7RJC - chains K and G of the 10 polymer chains in the assembly; structure by electron microscopy, 3.30 A resolution.

Chain K:
Name: Cytochrome b
Source organism: Candida albicans (strain SC5314 / ATCC MYA-2876)
Reference sequence: P0C8L0 (CYB_CANAL); residue numbers follow UniProt; this construct covers 1-387
Sequence (387 residues; each row starts with the number of its first residue):
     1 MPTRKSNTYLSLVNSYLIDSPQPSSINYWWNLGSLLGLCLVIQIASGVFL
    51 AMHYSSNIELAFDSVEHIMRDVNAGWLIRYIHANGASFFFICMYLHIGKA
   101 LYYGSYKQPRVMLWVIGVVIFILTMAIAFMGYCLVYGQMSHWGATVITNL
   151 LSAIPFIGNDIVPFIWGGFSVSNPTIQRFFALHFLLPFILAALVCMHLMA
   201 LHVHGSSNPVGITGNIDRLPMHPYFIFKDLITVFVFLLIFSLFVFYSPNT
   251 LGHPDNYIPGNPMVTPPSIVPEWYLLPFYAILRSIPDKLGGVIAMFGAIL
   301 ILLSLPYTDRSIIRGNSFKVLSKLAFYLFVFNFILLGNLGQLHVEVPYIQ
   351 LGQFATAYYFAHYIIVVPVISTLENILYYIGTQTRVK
Unresolved in the structure: 384-387
Bound ions: heme Fe site 1: His82, His183; heme Fe site 2: His96, His197
Small-molecule neighbours:
  - heme (HEM), molecule 1: Trp29, Trp30, Asn31, Leu32, Gly33, Ser34, Leu36, Gly37, Leu40, Phe89, Met93, His96, Ile97, Lys99, Ala100, Ser105, Arg110, Leu113, Trp114, Gly117, Val118, Ile120, Phe121, Val194, His197, Leu198, Leu201, Gly205, Ser206, Ser207
  - heme (HEM), molecule 2: Leu40, Gln43, Ile44, Gly47, Val48, Leu50, Ala51, Tyr54, Val65, Ile68, Arg79, His82, Ala83, Ala86, Phe89, Phe90, Thr124, Ile127, Ala128, Gly131, Tyr132, Leu134, Val135, Phe180, His183, Phe184, Pro187, Leu190, Asn256, Glu272, Tyr274
  - ubiquinone-10 (U10), molecule 1: Tyr16, Leu17, Ser20, Gln22, Ile26, Trp30, Gly33, Ser34, Gly37, Val194, Cys195, Leu198, Leu201, Ser206, Met221, Asp229
  - ubiquinone-10 (U10), molecule 2: Ile122, Leu123, Met125, Ala126, Phe129, Gly143, Val146, Ile147, Ile269, Pro271, Leu275, Phe278, Tyr279, Leu282, Met295, Phe296, Ile299
Curated features (UniProtKB/Swiss-Prot):
  - binding site (heme b): His82, His96, His183, His197

Chain G:
Name: Cytochrome b-c1 complex subunit 7
Source organism: Candida albicans (strain SC5314 / ATCC MYA-2876)
Reference sequence: Q5ABS1 (Q5ABS1_CANAL); numbering as in UniProt (aligned over 1-127)
Sequence (127 residues; numbered 1 to 127; the number before each row is that of its first residue):
     1 MVQSMTSVVKAANFILARPTLSKIITPLAQKFTAYAGYREMGLKFNDLLL
    51 EETPIMQTAIKRLPSELNYSRNFRILTAHQLALSHQLLPAEKAVKPEEDD
   101 NYLIPYILEAEKEAFEKAELDNIEVKA
Unresolved in the structure: 1, 124-127

How chain K and chain G interact:
Pairs across the interface - 69 pairs, chain K then chain G:
  Ser24(K) - Leu83(G)
  Ser25(K) - His79(G)
  Ser25(K) - Ala82(G)
  Lys107(K) - Leu50(G)
  Gln108(K) - Val2(G)
  Gln108(K) - Leu50(G)
  Gln108(K) - Glu52(G)
  Pro109(K) - Glu52(G)
  Asn208(K) - His79(G)  hydrogen bond
  Val210(K) - Met41(G)  hydrophobic
  Ile212(K) - Leu43(G)  hydrophobic
  Ile212(K) - Asp47(G)
  Ile212(K) - Leu48(G)  hydrophobic
  Ile212(K) - Ile75(G)  hydrophobic
  Ile212(K) - His79(G)
  Thr213(K) - Glu51(G)  hydrogen bond
  Thr213(K) - Ile75(G)
  Thr213(K) - His79(G)  hydrogen bond (backbone-side chain)
  Gly214(K) - His79(G)
  Ile216(K) - Asn72(G)
  Ile216(K) - Ile75(G)  hydrophobic
  Ile216(K) - Leu76(G)  hydrophobic
  Asp217(K) - Leu76(G)
  Arg310(K) - Gln3(G)
  Ile312(K) - Gln3(G)
  Ile312(K) - Met5(G)  hydrophobic
  Ile312(K) - Phe45(G)  hydrophobic
  Ile312(K) - Leu49(G)  hydrophobic
  Ile312(K) - Leu50(G)  hydrogen bond (backbone-backbone)
  Ile313(K) - Phe45(G)  hydrophobic
  Ile313(K) - Leu48(G)  hydrophobic
  Arg314(K) - Leu50(G)
  Arg314(K) - Glu52(G)  salt bridge
  Phe318(K) - Ala36(G)
  Phe318(K) - Tyr38(G)  hydrophobic
  Phe318(K) - Met41(G)  hydrophobic
  Phe318(K) - Leu43(G)  hydrophobic
  Phe318(K) - Leu48(G)  hydrophobic
  Val320(K) - Phe32(G)
  Val320(K) - Tyr35(G)  hydrophobic
  Val320(K) - Ala36(G)
  Thr372(K) - Gln3(G)
  Glu374(K) - Phe32(G)
  Asn375(K) - Gln3(G)  hydrogen bond
  Asn375(K) - Val8(G)
  Ile376(K) - Ala11(G)  hydrophobic
  Ile376(K) - Ile15(G)  hydrophobic
  Leu377(K) - Ile25(G)  hydrophobic
  Leu377(K) - Ala29(G)
  Leu377(K) - Phe32(G)  hydrophobic
  Tyr378(K) - Phe32(G)  hydrophobic
  Tyr378(K) - Ala36(G)
  Tyr378(K) - Tyr38(G)  hydrophobic
  Tyr378(K) - Phe45(G)  hydrophobic
  Tyr379(K) - Val8(G)  hydrophobic
  Tyr379(K) - Val9(G)  hydrophobic
  Tyr379(K) - Ala12(G)  hydrophobic
  Tyr379(K) - Ile104(G)  hydrophobic
  Ile380(K) - Ala12(G)  hydrophobic
  Ile380(K) - Ile15(G)  hydrophobic
  Ile380(K) - Ala29(G)  hydrophobic
  Gly381(K) - Ala29(G)
  Gly381(K) - Gln30(G)
  Gly381(K) - Thr33(G)
  Thr382(K) - Tyr38(G)
  Thr382(K) - Phe45(G)
  Thr382(K) - Asp99(G)
  Thr382(K) - Asn101(G)  hydrogen bond
  Gln383(K) - Asn101(G)  hydrogen bond
Other interface residues (no listed pair), chain K (34 interface residues in all): Asn27, Asp309, Ser311, Ser317, Leu321
Other interface residues (no listed pair), chain G (40 interface residues in all): Leu16, Thr26, Gly37, Thr53, Ala78, His85

Overview:
34 residues of chain K face 40 of chain G across their interface; the contacts include 7 hydrogen bonds and 1
salt bridge. Among the polar pairs are Arg314(K)-Glu52(G), Asn208(K)-His79(G) and Thr213(K)-Glu51(G). Bound to
chain K: heme and ubiquinone-10.
Here chain K is Cytochrome b and chain G is Cytochrome b-c1 complex subunit 7, both from Candida albicans
(strain SC5314 / ATCC MYA-2876). Entry 7RJC (Complex III2 from Candida albicans, inhibitor free, Rieske head
domain in intermediate position) was determined by electron microscopy (same publication as 7RJA, 7RJB, 7RJD
and 7RJE).
